PDB entry 3NIO | X-ray diffraction, 2.00 A resolution | chains A and E of the 6 polymer chains in the assembly

Chain A (and E):
Protein: Guanidinobutyrase
Source organism: Pseudomonas aeruginosa
Notes: EC 3.5.3.7; chain E of this document is another copy of the same molecule, construct and numbering; everything in this record applies to it too
Reference sequence: Q9I3S3 (Q9I3S3_PSEAE); residue numbers follow UniProt; this construct covers 1-319
Sequence (319 residues; numbered 1 to 319; the number before each row is that of its first residue):
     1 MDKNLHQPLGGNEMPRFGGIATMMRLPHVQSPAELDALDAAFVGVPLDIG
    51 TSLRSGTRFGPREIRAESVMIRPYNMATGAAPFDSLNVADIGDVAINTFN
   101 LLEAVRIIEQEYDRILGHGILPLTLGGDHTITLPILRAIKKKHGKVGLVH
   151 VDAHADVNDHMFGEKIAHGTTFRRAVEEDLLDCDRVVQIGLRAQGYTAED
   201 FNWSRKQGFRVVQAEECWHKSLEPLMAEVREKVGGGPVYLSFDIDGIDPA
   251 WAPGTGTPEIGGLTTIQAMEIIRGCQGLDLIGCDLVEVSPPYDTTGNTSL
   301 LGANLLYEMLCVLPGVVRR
Not modelled in the structure: 1-3
Modified positions: Lys140, Lys142, Lys145, Lys165, Lys206, Lys220, Lys232 (n-dimethyl-lysine; MLY)
Ion coordination: Mn2+ site 1: His129, Asp152, Asp156, Asp243; Mn2+ site 2: Asp152, His154, Asp243, Asp245
Swiss-Prot annotation at these positions:
  - binding site (Mn(2+)): His129, Asp152, His154, Asp156, Asp243, Asp245
  - mutagenesis: Met161 (M161Y: Loss of activity)

Interface between chain A and chain E:
Residue-residue contacts - 27 pairs, chain A then chain E:
  Asp48(A) - Ser55(E)
  Gly50(A) - Phe99(E)
  Thr51(A) - Arg58(E)
  Thr51(A) - Phe99(E)
  Leu53(A) - Arg58(E)  hydrogen bond (backbone-side chain)
  Ser55(A) - Asp48(E)
  Ser55(A) - Ser55(E)  hydrogen bond
  Ser55(A) - Gly56(E)
  Ser55(A) - Arg58(E)
  Gly56(A) - Ser55(E)
  Arg58(A) - Thr51(E)
  Arg58(A) - Leu53(E)  hydrogen bond (side chain-backbone)
  Arg58(A) - Ser55(E)
  Phe59(A) - Tyr292(E)
  Ile96(A) - Phe162(E)
  Asn97(A) - Phe162(E)
  Asn97(A) - Glu164(E)
  Phe99(A) - Gly50(E)
  Phe99(A) - Thr51(E)
  Phe99(A) - Leu101(E)
  Leu101(A) - Phe99(E)
  Met161(A) - Phe99(E)
  Phe162(A) - Ile96(E)
  Phe162(A) - Asn97(E)
  Glu164(A) - Asn97(E)
  Glu164(A) - Asn100(E)
  Tyr292(A) - Phe59(E)
Interface residues without a listed pair, chain A (24 interface residues in all): Ile49, Ser52, Arg54, Ala95, Thr98, Asn100, Ala167, Pro291
Interface residues without a listed pair, chain E (23 interface residues in all): Ile49, Ser52, Arg54, Thr98, Met161, Ala167, Pro291

In short:
The interface between chain A and chain E involves 24 residues on one side and 23 on the other, with 3
hydrogen bonds. Among the polar pairs are Leu53(A)-Arg58(E) and Ser55(A)-Ser55(E). From UniProt: 6
Mn2+-binding residues and one mutagenesis site on chain A.
Both chains are Guanidinobutyrase (Pseudomonas aeruginosa). Entry 3NIO (Crystal structure of Pseudomonas
aeruginosa guanidinobutyrase) was determined by X-ray diffraction, deposited together with 3NIP and 3NIQ.
